PDB entry 6W77 | electron microscopy, 3.60 A resolution | chains A and E of the 18 polymer chains in the assembly

Chain A:
Molecule: 1542-nt RNA strand
Organism: Escherichia coli (strain K12)
Sequence (1542 nucleotides; numbered 1 to 1542; the number before each row is that of its first residue):
     1 AAAUUGAAGAGUUUGAUCAUGGCUCAGAUUGAACGCUGGCGGCAGGCCUA
    51 ACACAUGCAAGUCGAACGGUAACAGGAAGAAGCUUGCUUCUUUGCUGACG
   101 AGUGGCGGACGGGUGAGUAAUGUCUGGGAAACUGCCUGAUGGAGGGGGAU
   151 AACUACUGGAAACGGUAGCUAAUACCGCAUAACGUCGCAAGACCAAAGAG
   201 GGGGACCUUCGGGCCUCUUGCCAUCGGAUGUGCCCAGAUGGGAUUAGCUA
   251 GUAGGUGGGGUAACGGCUCACCUAGGCGACGAUCCCUAGCUGGUCUGAGA
   301 GGAUGACCAGCCACACUGGAACUGAGACACGGUCCAGACUCCUACGGGAG
   351 GCAGCAGUGGGGAAUAUUGCACAAUGGGCGCAAGCCUGAUGCAGCCAUGC
   401 CGCGUGUAUGAAGAAGGCCUUCGGGUUGUAAAGUACUUUCAGCGGGGAGG
   451 AAGGGAGUAAAGUUAAUACCUUUGCUCAUUGACGUUACCCGCAGAAGAAG
   501 CACCGGCUAACUCCGUGCCAGCAGCCGCGGUAAUACGGAGGGUGCAAGCG
   551 UUAAUCGGAAUUACUGGGCGUAAAGCGCACGCAGGCGGUUUGUUAAGUCA
   601 GAUGUGAAAUCCCCGGGCUCAACCUGGGAACUGCAUCUGAUACUGGCAAG
   651 CUUGAGUCUCGUAGAGGGGGGUAGAAUUCCAGGUGUAGCGGUGAAAUGCG
   701 UAGAGAUCUGGAGGAAUACCGGUGGCGAAGGCGGCCCCCUGGACGAAGAC
   751 UGACGCUCAGGUGCGAAAGCGUGGGGAGCAAACAGGAUUAGAUACCCUGG
   801 UAGUCCACGCCGUAAACGAUGUCGACUUGGAGGUUGUGCCCUUGAGGCGU
   851 GGCUUCCGGAGCUAACGCGUUAAGUCGACCGCCUGGGGAGUACGGCCGCA
   901 AGGUUAAAACUCAAAUGAAUUGACGGGGGCCCGCACAAGCGGUGGAGCAU
   951 GUGGUUUAAUUCGAUGCAACGCGAAGAACCUUACCUGGUCUUGACAUCCA
  1001 CGGAAGUUUUCAGAGAUGAGAAUGUGCCUUCGGGAACCGUGAGACAGGUG
  1051 CUGCAUGGCUGUCGUCAGCUCGUGUUGUGAAAUGUUGGGUUAAGUCCCGC
  1101 AACGAGCGCAACCCUUAUCCUUUGUUGCCAGCGGUCCGGCCGGGAACUCA
  1151 AAGGAGACUGCCAGUGAUAAACUGGAGGAAGGUGGGGAUGACGUCAAGUC
  1201 AUCAUGGCCCUUACGACCAGGGCUACACACGUGCUACAAUGGCGCAUACA
  1251 AAGAGAAGCGACCUCGCGAGAGCAAGCGGACCUCAUAAAGUGCGUCGUAG
  1301 UCCGGAUUGGAGUCUGCAACUCGACUCCAUGAAGUCGGAAUCGCUAGUAA
  1351 UCGUGGAUCAGAAUGCCACGGUGAAUACGUUCCCGGGCCUUGUACACACC
  1401 GCCCGUCACACCAUGGGAGUGGGUUGCAAAAGAAGUAGGUAGCUUAACCU
  1451 UCGGGAGGGCGCUUACCACUUUGUGAUUCAUGACUGGGGUGAAGUCGUAA
  1501 CAAGGUAACCGUAGGGGAACCUGCGGUUGGAUCACCUCCUUA
Not modelled in the structure: 1391-1393, 1401-1407, 1494-1503, 1540-1542
From the paper describing this entry:
  - conformationally variable residues: U921 to G925, U1391 to A1396, C1397 to C1407, G1494 to A1503, U1532 to A1534

Chain E:
Protein: 30S ribosomal protein S5
Organism: Escherichia coli (strain K12)
UniProtKB: P0A7W1 (RS5_ECOLI); numbering as in UniProt (aligned over 1-167)
Amino-acid sequence (167 residues; row label = number of the first residue in the row):
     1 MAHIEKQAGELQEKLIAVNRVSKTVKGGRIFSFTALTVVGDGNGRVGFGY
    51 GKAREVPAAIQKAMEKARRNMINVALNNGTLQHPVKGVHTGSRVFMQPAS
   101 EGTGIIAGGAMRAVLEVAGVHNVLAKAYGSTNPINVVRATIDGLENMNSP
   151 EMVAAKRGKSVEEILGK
Not modelled in the structure: 1-9, 166-167
Curated features (UniProtKB/Swiss-Prot):
  - modified residue: Ala2 (N-acetylalanine)
  - natural variant: Arg20 (R20L: In strain: SPCR9), Val21 (V21E: In strain: SPCR7), Ser22 (S22P: In strain: SPCR13 and SPCR15), Gly104 (G104R: In strain: N-660), Arg112 (R112G: In strain: NEA-314; R112L: In strain: N-421 and D-1023; R112S: In strain: NEA-319), Glu151 (E151S: In strain: B), Glu162 to Lys167 (sequence variant, change not given here; In strain: 0-1)
  - mutagenesis: Arg20 to Arg29 (No effect on mRNA unwinding ability of the ribosome)

Interface between chain A and chain E:
Residue-residue contacts (64; chain A residue first):
  U5(A) with Ser100(E), hydrogen bond to the base
  G6(A) with Ala99(E), base contact; Ser100(E), hydrogen bond to the base; Thr103(E), base contact
  A7(A) with Phe95(E), base contact; Leu124(E), sugar contact; Ala125(E), hydrogen bond to the sugar; Tyr128(E), base contact
  A8(A) with Ile106(E), base contact; Ala107(E), base contact; Gly108(E), base contact; Arg112(E), hydrogen bond to the base; Ala125(E), sugar contact; Lys126(E), sugar contact
  G9(A) with Gly108(E), sugar contact; Gly109(E), sugar contact; Lys126(E), salt bridge to the phosphate; Ala127(E), hydrogen bond to the phosphate
  A10(A) with Thr131(E), hydrogen bond to the phosphate
  G15(A) with Ser22(E), hydrogen bond to the base; Thr24(E), base contact; Arg29(E), sugar contact
  A16(A) with Val21(E), sugar contact; Ser22(E), sugar contact
  U17(A) with Asn19(E), hydrogen bond to the phosphate
  C18(A) with Asn132(E), hydrogen bond to the phosphate
  A19(A) with Gly91(E), phosphate contact; Ser130(E), hydrogen bond to the phosphate; Asn132(E), phosphate contact; Asn135(E), phosphate contact
  U20(A) with Ser130(E), phosphate contact
  A560(A) with Arg93(E), hydrogen bond to the base; Tyr128(E), stacking on the base
  A864(A) with Thr90(E), sugar contact
  U921(A) with Lys23(E), hydrogen bond to the sugar; Thr24(E), hydrogen bond to the sugar
  G922(A) with Thr24(E), sugar contact; Val25(E), hydrogen bond to the sugar; Lys26(E), sugar contact
  A923(A) with Lys26(E), phosphate contact
  C1071(A) with Arg54(E), salt bridge to the phosphate
  G1072(A) with Lys62(E), salt bridge to the phosphate
  U1073(A) with Lys62(E), phosphate contact
  G1074(A) with Arg69(E), salt bridge to the phosphate
  U1078(A) with His89(E), sugar contact; Ile134(E), sugar contact; Asn135(E), base contact
  G1079(A) with Tyr50(E), hydrogen bond to the phosphate
  A1080(A) with Val21(E), phosphate contact; Tyr50(E), hydrogen bond to the phosphate; Lys52(E), salt bridge to the phosphate
  A1081(A) with Val21(E), phosphate contact; Lys23(E), phosphate contact; Lys52(E), hydrogen bond to the base
  A1082(A) with Lys23(E), salt bridge to the phosphate
  C1535(A) with Arg29(E), hydrogen bond to the phosphate
  C1536(A) with Arg29(E), salt bridge to the phosphate
  U1537(A) with Arg20(E), hydrogen bond to the sugar
  C1538(A) with Phe33(E), sugar contact; Val56(E), sugar contact
  C1539(A) with Leu15(E), base contact; Val18(E), base contact; Val56(E), sugar contact; Ile60(E), phosphate contact
Also at the interface, not in a pair above, chain A (35 interface residues in all): G558, A559, G566, U1070
Also at the interface, not in a pair above, chain E (45 interface residues in all): Lys86, Gln97, Arg138

Overview:
35 residues of chain A face 45 of chain E across their interface; the contacts include 19 hydrogen bonds, 7
salt bridges and 1 aromatic stacking contact. Polar pairs include U5(A)-Ser100(E), G6(A)-Ser100(E) and
A8(A)-Arg112(E). Curated annotation (UniProt) lists 10 mutagenesis sites on chain E. The paper reports
conformational variability at U921(A), U1391(A) and C1397(A) among others.
Chain A is a 1542-nt RNA strand and chain E is 30S ribosomal protein S5, both from Escherichia coli (strain
K12); the structure, 30S-Inactivated-high-Mg2+ Class A, was determined by electron microscopy together with
6W6K, 6W7M, 6W7N and 6W7W from the same study.
